8E95 - chains D and Q of the 8 polymer chains in the assembly; structure by electron microscopy, 2.90 A resolution.

Chain D:
Molecule: DNA-directed RNA polymerase subunit beta'
From: Mycobacterium tuberculosis
Notes: EC 2.7.7.6
UniProt: A0A045J9E2 (A0A045J9E2_MYCTX); residue numbers follow UniProt; this construct covers 1-1316
Chain sequence (1318 residues; numbered -1 to 1316; the number before each row is that of its first residue; numbers below 1 keep their minus sign (Gly-1 is residue -1)):
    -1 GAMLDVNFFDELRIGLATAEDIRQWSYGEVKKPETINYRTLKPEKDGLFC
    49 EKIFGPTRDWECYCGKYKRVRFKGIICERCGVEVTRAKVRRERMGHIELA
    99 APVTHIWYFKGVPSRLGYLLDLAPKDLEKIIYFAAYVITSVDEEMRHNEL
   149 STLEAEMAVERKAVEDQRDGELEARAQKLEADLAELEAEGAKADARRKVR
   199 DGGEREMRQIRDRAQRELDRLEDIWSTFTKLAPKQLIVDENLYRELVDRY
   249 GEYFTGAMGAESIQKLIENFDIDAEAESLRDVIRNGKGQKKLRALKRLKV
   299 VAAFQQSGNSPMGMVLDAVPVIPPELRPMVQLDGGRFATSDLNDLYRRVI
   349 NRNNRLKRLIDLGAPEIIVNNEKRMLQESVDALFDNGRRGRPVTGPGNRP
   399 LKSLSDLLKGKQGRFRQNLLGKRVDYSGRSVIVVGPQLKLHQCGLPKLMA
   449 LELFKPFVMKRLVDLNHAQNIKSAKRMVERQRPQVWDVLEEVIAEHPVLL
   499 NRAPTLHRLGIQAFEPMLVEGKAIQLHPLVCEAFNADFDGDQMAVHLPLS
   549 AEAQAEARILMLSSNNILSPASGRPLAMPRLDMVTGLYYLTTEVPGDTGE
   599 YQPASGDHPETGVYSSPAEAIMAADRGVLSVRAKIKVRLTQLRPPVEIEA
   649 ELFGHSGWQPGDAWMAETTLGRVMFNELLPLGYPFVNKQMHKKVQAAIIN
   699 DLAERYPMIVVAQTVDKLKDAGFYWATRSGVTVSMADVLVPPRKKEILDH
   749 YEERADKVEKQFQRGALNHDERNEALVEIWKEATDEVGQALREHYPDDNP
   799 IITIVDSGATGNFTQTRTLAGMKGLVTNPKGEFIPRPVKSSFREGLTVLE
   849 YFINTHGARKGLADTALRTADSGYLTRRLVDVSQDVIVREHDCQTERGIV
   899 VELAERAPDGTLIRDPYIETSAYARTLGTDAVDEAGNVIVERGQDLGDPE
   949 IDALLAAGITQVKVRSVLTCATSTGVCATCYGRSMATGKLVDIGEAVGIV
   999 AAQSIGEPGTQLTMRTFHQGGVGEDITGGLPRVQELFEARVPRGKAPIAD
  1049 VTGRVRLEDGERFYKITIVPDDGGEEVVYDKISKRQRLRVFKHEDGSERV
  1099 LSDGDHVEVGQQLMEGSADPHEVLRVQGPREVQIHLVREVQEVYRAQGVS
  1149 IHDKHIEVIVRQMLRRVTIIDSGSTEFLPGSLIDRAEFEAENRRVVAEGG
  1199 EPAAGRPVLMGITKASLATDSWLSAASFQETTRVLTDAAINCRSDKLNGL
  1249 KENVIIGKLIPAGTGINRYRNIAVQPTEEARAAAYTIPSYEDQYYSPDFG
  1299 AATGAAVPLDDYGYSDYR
Disordered / not traced: 1014-1022, 1091-1096, 1283-1316
Construct notes: expression tag (-1 to 0)
Bound ions: Zn2+ site 1: Cys60, Cys62, Cys75, Cys78; Mg2+: Asp535, Asp537, Asp539 (shared with 1 residue of chain R); Zn2+ site 2: Cys891, Cys968, Cys975, Cys978

Chain Q:
Molecule: 54-nt DNA strand
Sequence (54 nucleotides; row label = number of the first residue in the row):
     1 CGTCGGATACTTGCGGGCTAGCCTCTTTTGGCGGCGAATACCCTCTCATG
    51 CCGG
Disordered / not traced: 1-12, 21-28, 46-54

Interface between chain D and chain Q:
Contacting residue pairs (5):
  Arg37(D) - DG17(Q)  salt bridge to the phosphate
  Val110(D) - DA37(Q)  sugar contact
  Lys123(D) - DT39(Q)  phosphate contact
  Arg1038(D) - DG34(Q)  phosphate contact
  Arg1038(D) - DC35(Q)  phosphate contact
Also at the interface, not in a pair above, chain D (8 interface residues in all): Tyr36, Tyr116, Pro122, Lys294
Also at the interface, not in a pair above, chain Q (7 interface residues in all): DG16, DA38

Overview:
8 residues of chain D and 7 residues of chain Q are in contact; the contacts include 1 salt bridge. Its one
salt-bridged contact is Arg37(D)-DG17(Q). Cys60(D), Cys62(D), Cys75(D) and Cys78(D) form the Zn2+ site 1.
Chain D is DNA-directed RNA polymerase subunit beta' (Mycobacterium tuberculosis) and chain Q is a 54-nt DNA
strand; the structure, Mycobacterium tuberculosis RNAP elongation complex, was determined by electron
microscopy (same publication as 8E74, 8E79, 8E82 and 8E8M).
